4AJR - chain A; structure by X-ray diffraction, 2.69 A resolution.

Chain A:
Protein: Isocitrate dehydrogenase [NADP]
From: Escherichia coli
Notes: EC 1.1.1.42
Reference sequence: P08200 (IDH_ECOLI); residue numbers follow UniProt; this construct covers 1-416
Amino-acid sequence (416 residues; numbered 1 to 416; the number before each row is that of its first residue):
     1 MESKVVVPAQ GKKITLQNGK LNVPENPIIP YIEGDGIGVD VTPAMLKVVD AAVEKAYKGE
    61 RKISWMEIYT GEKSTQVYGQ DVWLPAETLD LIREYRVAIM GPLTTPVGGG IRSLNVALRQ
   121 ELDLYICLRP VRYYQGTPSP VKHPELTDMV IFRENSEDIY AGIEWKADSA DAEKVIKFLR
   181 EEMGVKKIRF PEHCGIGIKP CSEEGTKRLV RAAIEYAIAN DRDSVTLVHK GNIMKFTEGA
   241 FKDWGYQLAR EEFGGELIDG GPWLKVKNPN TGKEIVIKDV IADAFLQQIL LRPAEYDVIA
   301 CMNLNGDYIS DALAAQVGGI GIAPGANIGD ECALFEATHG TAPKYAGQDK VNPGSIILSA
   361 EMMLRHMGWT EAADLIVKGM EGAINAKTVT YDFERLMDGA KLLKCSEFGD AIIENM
Not modelled in the structure: 1
Differences from the reference sequence: engineered mutation Met-100 (Lys in P08200)
Ion coordination: Mg2+: Asp-283, Asp-307 (together with 2-oxoglutaric acid)
Small-molecule neighbours:
  - 2-oxoglutaric acid (AKG): Leu-103, Thr-105, Ser-113, Asn-115, Val-116, Arg-119, Arg-129, Arg-153, Tyr-160, Lys-230, Asn-232, Ile-233, Asp-283, Asp-307, Thr-338
  - NADP (NAP; NADP nicotinamide-adenine-dinucleotide phosphate): Ile-37, Pro-102, Leu-103, Thr-104, Thr-105, Asn-115, Arg-119, Asn-232, Ile-281, Asp-283, Ala-284, Gln-287, Gln-288, Arg-292, Ile-320, Gly-321, Glu-336, Ala-337, Thr-338, His-339, Gly-340, Thr-341, Ala-342, Pro-343, Lys-344, Tyr-345, Val-351, Asn-352, Tyr-391, Asp-392
  - beta-nicotinamide ribose monophosphate (NMN): Ile-258, Asp-259, Gly-261, Pro-262, Trp-263, Lys-344

In short:
Chain A binds beta-nicotinamide ribose monophosphate, NADP and 2-oxoglutaric acid. The Mg2+ site is built by
Asp-283 and Asp-307.
Chain A is Isocitrate dehydrogenase [NADP] (Escherichia coli); the structure, 3D structure of E. coli
Isocitrate Dehydrogenase K100M mutant in complex with alpha-ketoglutarate, magnesium(II) and NADPH ..., was
determined by X-ray diffraction together with 4AJ3, 4AJA, 4AJB, 4AJC and 4AJS from the same study.
